7CWS - chains D and Q of the 15 polymer chains in the assembly; structure by electron microscopy, 3.40 A resolution.

== Chain D ==
Name: Light Chain of H014 Fab
From: Homo sapiens
Notes: antibody fragment or engineered binder
Chain sequence (107 residues; each row starts with the number of its first residue):
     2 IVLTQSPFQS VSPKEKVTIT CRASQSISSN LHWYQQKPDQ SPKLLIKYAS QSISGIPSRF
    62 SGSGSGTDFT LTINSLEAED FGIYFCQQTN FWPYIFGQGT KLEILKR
Disulfide bonds: Cys22-Cys87

== Chain Q ==
Name: Spike glycoprotein
From: Severe acute respiratory syndrome coronavirus 2
Reference sequence: P0DTC2 (SPIKE_SARS2); residues 14-1147 here = UniProt positions 14-1147
Chain sequence (1134 residues; numbered 14 to 1147; the number before each row is that of its first residue):
    14 QCVNLTTRTQ LPPAYTNSFT RGVYYPDKVF RSSVLHSTQD LFLPFFSNVT WFHAIHVSGT
    74 NGTKRFDNPV LPFNDGVYFA STEKSNIIRG WIFGTTLDSK TQSLLIVNNA TNVVIKVCEF
   134 QFCNDPFLGV YYHKNNKSWM ESEFRVYSSA NNCTFEYVSQ PFLMDLEGKQ GNFKNLREFV
   194 FKNIDGYFKI YSKHTPINLV RDLPQGFSAL EPLVDLPIGI NITRFQTLLA LHRSYLTPGD
   254 SSSGWTAGAA AYYVGYLQPR TFLLKYNENG TITDAVDCAL DPLSETKCTL KSFTVEKGIY
   314 QTSNFRVQPT ESIVRFPNIT NLCPFGEVFN ATRFASVYAW NRKRISNCVA DYSVLYNSAS
   374 FSTFKCYGVS PTKLNDLCFT NVYADSFVIR GDEVRQIAPG QTGKIADYNY KLPDDFTGCV
   434 IAWNSNNLDS KVGGNYNYLY RLFRKSNLKP FERDISTEIY QAGSTPCNGV EGFNCYFPLQ
   494 SYGFQPTNGV GYQPYRVVVL SFELLHAPAT VCGPKKSTNL VKNKCVNFNF NGLTGTGVLT
   554 ESNKKFLPFQ QFGRDIADTT DAVRDPQTLE ILDITPCSFG GVSVITPGTN TSNQVAVLYQ
   614 DVNCTEVPVA IHADQLTPTW RVYSTGSNVF QTRAGCLIGA EHVNNSYECD IPIGAGICAS
   674 YQTQTNSPRR ARSVASQSII AYTMSLGAEN SVAYSNNSIA IPTNFTISVT TEILPVSMTK
   734 TSVDCTMYIC GDSTECSNLL LQYGSFCTQL NRALTGIAVE QDKNTQEVFA QVKQIYKTPP
   794 IKDFGGFNFS QILPDPSKPS KRSFIEDLLF NKVTLADAGF IKQYGDCLGD IAARDLICAQ
   854 KFNGLTVLPP LLTDEMIAQY TSALLAGTIT SGWTFGAGAA LQIPFAMQMA YRFNGIGVTQ
   914 NVLYENQKLI ANQFNSAIGK IQDSLSSTAS ALGKLQDVVN QNAQALNTLV KQLSSNFGAI
   974 SSVLNDILSR LDKVEAEVQI DRLITGRLQS LQTYVTQQLI RAAEIRASAN LAATKMSECV
  1034 LGQSKRVDFC GKGYHLMSFP QSAPHGVVFL HVTYVPAQEK NFTTAPAICH DGKAHFPREG
  1094 VFVSNGTHWF VTQRNFYEPQ IITTDNTFVS GNCDVVIGIV NNTVYDPLQP ELDS
Disordered / not traced: 252-255, 445-446, 621-640, 677-688, 828-847
Curated features (UniProtKB/Swiss-Prot):
  - region: Asn280 to Cys301 (Putative superantigen), Arg403 to Asp405 (Integrin-binding motif), Asn448 to Phe456 (Immunodominant HLA epitope recognized by the CD8+), Pro681 to Ala684 (Putative superantigen), Ser816 to Tyr837 (Fusion peptide 1), Lys835 to Phe855 (Fusion peptide 2)
  - site (Cleavage): Arg685, Ser686, Arg815, Ser816
  - glycosylation: Asn17 (N-linked (GlcNAc...) (complex) asparagine), Asn61 (N-linked (GlcNAc...) (hybrid) asparagine), Asn74 (N-linked (GlcNAc...) (complex) asparagine), Asn122 (N-linked (GlcNAc...) (hybrid) asparagine), Asn149 (N-linked (GlcNAc...) (complex) asparagine), Asn165 (N-linked (GlcNAc...) (complex) asparagine), Asn234 (N-linked (GlcNAc...) (high mannose) asparagine), Asn282 (N-linked (GlcNAc...) (complex) asparagine), Thr323 (O-linked (GalNAc) threonine), Ser325 (O-linked (HexNAc...) serine), Asn331 (N-linked (GlcNAc...) (complex) asparagine), Asn343 (N-linked (GlcNAc...) (complex) asparagine), Asn603 (N-linked (GlcNAc...) (hybrid) asparagine), Asn616 (N-linked (GlcNAc...) (complex) asparagine), Asn657 (N-linked (GlcNAc...) (complex) asparagine), Thr676 (O-linked (GlcNAc...) threonine), Thr678 (O-linked (GlcNAc...) threonine), Asn709 (N-linked (GlcNAc...) (high mannose) asparagine), Asn717 (N-linked (GlcNAc...) (hybrid) asparagine), Asn801 (N-linked (GlcNAc...) (hybrid) asparagine) and 3 more in UniProt
Disulfide bonds: Cys15-Cys136, Cys131-Cys166, Cys291-Cys301, Cys336-Cys361, Cys379-Cys432, Cys480-Cys488, Cys617-Cys649, Cys662-Cys671, Cys738-Cys760, Cys743-Cys749, Cys1032-Cys1043, Cys1082-Cys1126
Glycans and other covalent adducts: N-acetylglucosamine (NAG) linked to Asn61, Asn234, Asn603, Asn616, Asn657, Asn709, Asn717, Asn801, Asn1074, Asn1098, Asn1134

== How chain D and chain Q interact ==
Residue-residue contacts (18; chain D residue first):
  Ile2(D) with Ser371(Q); Ala372(Q)
  Ser30(D) with Val503(Q)
  Asn31(D) with Val503(Q)
  Asn91(D) with Ser375(Q), hydrogen bond; Asn437(Q)
  Phe92(D) with Ala372(Q); Ser373(Q); Phe374(Q); Ser375(Q); Asn437(Q)
  Trp93(D) with Tyr365(Q); Ser373(Q); Phe374(Q), hydrogen bond (backbone-backbone); Ser375(Q); Phe377(Q)
  Tyr95(D) with Ser375(Q), hydrogen bond (side chain-backbone); Thr376(Q)
Interface residues without a listed pair, chain D (9 interface residues in all): Ser27, Ser29
Interface residues without a listed pair, chain Q (11 interface residues in all): Leu368

== In short ==
Chain D and chain Q form an interface of 9 and 11 residues respectively, with 3 hydrogen bonds. Polar pairs
include Asn91(D)-Ser375(Q), Tyr95(D)-Ser375(Q) and Trp93(D)-Phe374(Q). N-acetylglucosamine is covalently
linked to Asn61(Q), Asn234(Q), Asn603(Q), Asn616(Q), Asn657(Q) and Asn709(Q) and 5 more.
Here chain D is Light Chain of H014 Fab (Homo sapiens) and chain Q is Spike glycoprotein (Severe acute
respiratory syndrome coronavirus 2). Entry 7CWS (SARS-CoV-2 Spike Proteins Trimer in Complex with FC05 and
H014 Fabs Cocktail) was determined by electron microscopy, deposited together with 7CWT and 7CWU.
